PDB entry 7Y1C | electron microscopy, 3.13 A resolution | chains e and f of the 8 polymer chains in the assembly

[Chain e (and f)]
Name: phage type I tail fiber
Source organism: Klebsiella phage Kp9
Notes: chain f of this document is another copy of the same molecule, construct and numbering; everything in this record applies to it too
Chain sequence (777 residues; row label = number of the first residue in the row):
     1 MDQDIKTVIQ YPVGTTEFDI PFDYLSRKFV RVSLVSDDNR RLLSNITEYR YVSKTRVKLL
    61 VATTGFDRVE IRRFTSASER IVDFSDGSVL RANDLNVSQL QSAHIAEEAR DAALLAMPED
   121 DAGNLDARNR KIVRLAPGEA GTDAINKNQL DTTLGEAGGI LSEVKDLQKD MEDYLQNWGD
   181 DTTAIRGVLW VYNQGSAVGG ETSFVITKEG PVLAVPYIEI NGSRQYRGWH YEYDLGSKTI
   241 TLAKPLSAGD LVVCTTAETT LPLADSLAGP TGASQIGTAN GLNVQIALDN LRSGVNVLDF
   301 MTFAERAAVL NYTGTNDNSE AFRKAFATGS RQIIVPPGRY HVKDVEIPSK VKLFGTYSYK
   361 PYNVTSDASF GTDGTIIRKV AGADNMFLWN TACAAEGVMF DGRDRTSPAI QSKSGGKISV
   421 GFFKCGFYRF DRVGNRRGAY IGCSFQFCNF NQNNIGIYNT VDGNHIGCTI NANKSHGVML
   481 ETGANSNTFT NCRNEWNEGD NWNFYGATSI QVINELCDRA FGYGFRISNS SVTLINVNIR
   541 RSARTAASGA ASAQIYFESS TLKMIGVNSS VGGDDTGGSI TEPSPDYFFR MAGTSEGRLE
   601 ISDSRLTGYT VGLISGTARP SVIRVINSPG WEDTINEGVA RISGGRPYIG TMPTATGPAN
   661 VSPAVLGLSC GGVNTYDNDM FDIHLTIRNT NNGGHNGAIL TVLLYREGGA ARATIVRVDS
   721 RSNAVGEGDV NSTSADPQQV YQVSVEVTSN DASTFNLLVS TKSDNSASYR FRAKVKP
Disordered / not traced: 1, 155-777 (chain f: 157-777)

[Chain e / chain f interface]
Pairs across the interface (93; chain e residue first):
  R31(e) - Q3(f)
  R31(e) - D4(f)  salt bridge
  V35(e) - D121(f)
  S36(e) - D121(f)
  D37(e) - D121(f)
  D37(e) - A122(f)
  R40(e) - D121(f)  salt bridge
  R68(e) - D121(f)  hydrogen bond (side chain-backbone)
  F74(e) - Q3(f)
  F74(e) - D4(f)
  F74(e) - R110(f)
  T75(e) - R110(f)  hydrogen bond (backbone-side chain)
  A77(e) - L100(f)
  A77(e) - A103(f)  hydrophobic
  A77(e) - E107(f)  hydrogen bond (backbone-side chain)
  S78(e) - E107(f)
  R80(e) - N96(f)  hydrogen bond
  R80(e) - Q99(f)
  R80(e) - L100(f)
  V82(e) - Q99(f)
  D83(e) - N96(f)
  F84(e) - A92(f)
  F84(e) - L95(f)  hydrophobic
  F84(e) - N96(f)  hydrogen bond (backbone-side chain)
  S85(e) - A92(f)
  D86(e) - A92(f)  hydrogen bond (side chain-backbone)
  L90(e) - L90(f)  hydrophobic
  L95(e) - L95(f)  hydrophobic
  S98(e) - Q99(f)
  S102(e) - Q99(f)
  S102(e) - S102(f)
  S102(e) - A103(f)
  S102(e) - A106(f)
  I105(e) - A106(f)  hydrophobic
  I105(e) - E107(f)
  I105(e) - R110(f)
  A106(e) - A106(f)
  E108(e) - R110(f)  salt bridge
  A109(e) - A109(f)
  A109(e) - R110(f)
  A109(e) - A113(f)
  A112(e) - A113(f)  hydrophobic
  A112(e) - L114(f)  hydrophobic
  A113(e) - A113(f)
  A116(e) - M117(f)
  M117(e) - M117(f)  hydrophobic
  M117(e) - L125(f)  hydrophobic
  A127(e) - L125(f)  hydrophobic
  R130(e) - E119(f)  salt bridge
  R130(e) - L125(f)
  K131(e) - N124(f)
  K131(e) - L125(f)
  I132(e) - L125(f)
  I132(e) - A127(f)  hydrophobic
  V133(e) - N124(f)
  V133(e) - L125(f)  hydrogen bond (backbone-backbone)
  V133(e) - D126(f)
  V133(e) - A127(f)  hydrogen bond (backbone-backbone)
  R134(e) - D126(f)  salt bridge
  R134(e) - R128(f)
  R134(e) - N129(f)
  L135(e) - A127(f)
  L135(e) - N129(f)
  L135(e) - R130(f)
  L135(e) - I132(f)  hydrophobic
  A136(e) - N129(f)
  A136(e) - R130(f)
  A136(e) - K131(f)
  P137(e) - K131(f)
  G138(e) - K147(f)  hydrogen bond (backbone-side chain)
  E139(e) - K147(f)  hydrogen bond (backbone-side chain)
  A140(e) - K147(f)  hydrogen bond (backbone-side chain)
  G141(e) - K147(f)  hydrogen bond (backbone-backbone)
  G141(e) - N148(f)  hydrogen bond (backbone-backbone)
  T142(e) - R134(f)  hydrogen bond (side chain-backbone)
  T142(e) - L135(f)
  T142(e) - N146(f)
  T142(e) - N148(f)
  D143(e) - I132(f)
  D143(e) - V133(f)
  D143(e) - R134(f)
  D143(e) - N146(f)
  D143(e) - K147(f)  hydrogen bond (backbone-backbone)
  A144(e) - I132(f)  hydrogen bond (backbone-backbone)
  A144(e) - L135(f)  hydrophobic
  A144(e) - I145(f)
  I145(e) - I145(f)  hydrophobic
  I145(e) - K147(f)
  I145(e) - L150(f)  hydrophobic
  Q149(e) - K147(f)
  Q149(e) - L150(f)
  T153(e) - L150(f)
  T153(e) - L154(f)
Also at the interface, not in a pair above, chain e (50 interface residues in all): S76, Q101, L150
Also at the interface, not in a pair above, chain f (44 interface residues in all): K6, D23, R91, A116, D120, G123

[In short]
Chain e and chain f form an interface of 50 and 44 residues respectively; the contacts include 16 hydrogen
bonds and 5 salt bridges. Polar contacts include R31(e)-D4(f), R40(e)-D121(f) and E108(e)-R110(f).
Both chains are phage type I tail fiber (Klebsiella phage Kp9). Entry 7Y1C (CryoEM structure of Klebsiella
phage Kp9 tail complex applied with C6 symmetry) was determined by electron microscopy.
